Entry 6T2A (X-ray diffraction, 2.00 A resolution); this record covers chain A.

# Chain A
Molecule: Nucleoprotein
From: Mopeia mammarenavirus
Notes: EC 3.1.13.-
UniProt: Q5S581 (Q5S581_MOPEI); residue numbers follow UniProt; this construct covers 365-570
Sequence (206 residues; each row starts with the number of its first residue):
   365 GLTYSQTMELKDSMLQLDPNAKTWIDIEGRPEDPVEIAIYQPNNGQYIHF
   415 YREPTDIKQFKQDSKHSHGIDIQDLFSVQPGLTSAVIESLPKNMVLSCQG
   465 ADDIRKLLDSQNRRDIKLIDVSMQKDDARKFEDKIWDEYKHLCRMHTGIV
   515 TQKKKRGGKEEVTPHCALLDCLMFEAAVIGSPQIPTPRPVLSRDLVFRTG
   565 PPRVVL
Unresolved in the structure: 517-524
Bound ions: Mn2+: D390, E392, D534; Zn2+: E400, C507, H510, C530
From the paper describing this entry:
  - catalytic residues: D467, H529 (citing earlier work)

# In short
The Mn2+ site is built by D390, E392 and D534. E400, C507, H510 and C530 coordinate Zn2+. The paper reports
catalytic residues D467 and H529.
Chain A is Nucleoprotein (Mopeia mammarenavirus); the structure, Mopeia Virus Exonuclease domain partially
complexed with Manganese, was determined by X-ray diffraction, deposited together with 6SX8, 6SY8 and 6T6L.
